Entry 7WD8 (electron microscopy, 4.30 A resolution (low resolution: residue-level contacts below are approximate; hydrogen-bond / salt-bridge calls are withheld)); this record covers chains A and B of the 4 polymer chains in the assembly.

Chain A (and B):
Name: Spike glycoprotein
Source organism: Severe acute respiratory syndrome coronavirus 2
Notes: chain B of this document is another copy of the same molecule, construct and numbering; everything in this record applies to it too
Reference sequence: P0DTC2 (SPIKE_SARS2); aligned to UniProt positions 1-1203 over residues 4-1206 (the alignment contains insertions or deletions, so no single offset holds)
Sequence (1258 residues; row label = number of the first residue in the row):
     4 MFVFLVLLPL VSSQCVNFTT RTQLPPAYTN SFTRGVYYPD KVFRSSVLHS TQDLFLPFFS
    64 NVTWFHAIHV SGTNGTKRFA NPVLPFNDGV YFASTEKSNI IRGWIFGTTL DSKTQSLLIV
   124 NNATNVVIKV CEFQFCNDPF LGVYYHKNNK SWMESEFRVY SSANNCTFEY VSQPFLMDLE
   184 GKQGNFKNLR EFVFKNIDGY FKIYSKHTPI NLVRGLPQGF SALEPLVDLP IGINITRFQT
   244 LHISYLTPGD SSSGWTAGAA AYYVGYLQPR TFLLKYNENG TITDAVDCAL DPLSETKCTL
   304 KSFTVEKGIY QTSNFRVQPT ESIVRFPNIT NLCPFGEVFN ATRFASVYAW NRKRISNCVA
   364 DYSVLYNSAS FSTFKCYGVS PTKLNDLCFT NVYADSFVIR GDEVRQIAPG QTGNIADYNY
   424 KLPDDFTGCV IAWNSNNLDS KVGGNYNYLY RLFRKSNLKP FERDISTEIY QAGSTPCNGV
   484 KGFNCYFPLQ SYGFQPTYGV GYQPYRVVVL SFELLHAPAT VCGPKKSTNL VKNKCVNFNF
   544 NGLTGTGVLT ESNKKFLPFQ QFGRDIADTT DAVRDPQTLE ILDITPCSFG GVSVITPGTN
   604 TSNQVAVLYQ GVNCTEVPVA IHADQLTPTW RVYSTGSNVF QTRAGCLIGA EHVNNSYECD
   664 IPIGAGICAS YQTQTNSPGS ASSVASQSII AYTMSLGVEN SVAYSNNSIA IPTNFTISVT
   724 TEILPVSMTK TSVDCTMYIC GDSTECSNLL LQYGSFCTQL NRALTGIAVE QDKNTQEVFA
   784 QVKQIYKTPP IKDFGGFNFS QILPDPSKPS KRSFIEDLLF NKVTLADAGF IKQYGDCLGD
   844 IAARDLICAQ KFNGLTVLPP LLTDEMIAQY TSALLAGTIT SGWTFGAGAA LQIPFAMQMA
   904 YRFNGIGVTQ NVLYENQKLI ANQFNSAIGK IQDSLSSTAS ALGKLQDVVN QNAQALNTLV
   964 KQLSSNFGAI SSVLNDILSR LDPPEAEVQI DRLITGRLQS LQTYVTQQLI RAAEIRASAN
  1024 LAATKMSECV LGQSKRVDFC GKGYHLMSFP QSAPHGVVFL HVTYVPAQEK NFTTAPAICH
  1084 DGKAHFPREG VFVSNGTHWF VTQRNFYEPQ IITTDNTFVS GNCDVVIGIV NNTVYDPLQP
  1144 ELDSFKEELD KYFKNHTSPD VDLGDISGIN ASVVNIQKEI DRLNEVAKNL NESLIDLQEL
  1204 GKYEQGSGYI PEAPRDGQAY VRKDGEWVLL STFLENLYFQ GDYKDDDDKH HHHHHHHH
Unresolved in the structure: 4-317, 338-1261 (chain B: 4-521, 594-1261)
Sequence notes: variant Phe-21 (Leu18 in P0DTC2), Ala-83 (Asp80 in P0DTC2), Gly-218 (Asp215 in P0DTC2), Ile-246 (Arg in P0DTC2), Asn-417 (Lys in P0DTC2), Lys-484 (Glu in P0DTC2), Tyr-501 (Asn in P0DTC2), Gly-614 (Asp in P0DTC2), Gly-682 (Arg in P0DTC2), Ser-683 (Arg in P0DTC2), Ser-685 (Arg in P0DTC2), Val-701 (Ala in P0DTC2), Pro-986 (Lys in P0DTC2), Pro-987 (Val in P0DTC2); expression tag (1207-1261)
UniProt features mapped onto this chain:
  - glycosylation (N-linked (GlcNAc...) asparagine): Asn-20 (complex), Asn-64 (hybrid), Asn-77 (complex), Asn-125 (hybrid), Asn-152 (complex), Asn-168 (complex), Asn-237 (high mannose), Asn-334 (complex), Asn-606 (hybrid)

How chain A and chain B interact:
Residue-residue contacts (33; chain A residue first):
  Phe-318(A) with Phe-592(B); Gly-593(B)
  Val-320(A) with Ser-591(B)
  Pro-322(A) with Cys-538(B); Val-539(B); Asn-540(B)
  Thr-323(A) with Lys-537(B)
  Glu-324(A) with Val-539(B); Asn-540(B)
  Ser-325(A) with Asn-540(B)
  Ile-326(A) with Val-534(B); Asn-540(B); Phe-541(B); Asn-542(B)
  Val-327(A) with Lys-528(B); Thr-531(B); Asn-542(B)
  Arg-328(A) with Ser-530(B); Thr-531(B); Asn-542(B); Phe-543(B); Asn-544(B); Asp-578(B); Gln-580(B)
  Phe-329(A) with Ala-522(B); Thr-523(B); Cys-525(B); Lys-529(B); Gln-580(B)
  Pro-330(A) with Pro-579(B)
  Asn-331(A) with Gln-580(B)
  Ile-332(A) with Val-524(B); Lys-529(B)
Interface residues without a listed pair, chain A (15 interface residues in all): Arg-319, Leu-335
Interface residues without a listed pair, chain B (28 interface residues in all): Leu-533, Gly-545, Thr-549, Leu-552, Thr-581

Overview:
15 residues of chain A and 28 residues of chain B are in contact.
Chain A and chain B are both Spike glycoprotein (Severe acute respiratory syndrome coronavirus 2); the
structure, SARS-CoV-2 Beta spike SD1 in complex with S3H3 Fab, was determined by electron microscopy (same
publication as 7WCR, 7WCZ, 7WD0, 7WD7, 7WD9 and 7WDF).
